Entry 2JDM (X-ray diffraction, 1.70 A resolution); this record covers chains A and B of the 4 polymer chains in the assembly.

== Chain A (and B) ==
Molecule: Fucose-binding lectin pa-iil
Organism: Pseudomonas aeruginosa
Notes: chain B of this document is another copy of the same molecule, construct and numbering; everything in this record applies to it too
Reference sequence: Q9HYN5 (Q9HYN5_PSEAE); residues 0-114 here correspond to UniProt positions 1-115 (UniProt number = residue number + 1)
Amino-acid sequence (115 residues; numbered 0 to 114; the number before each row is that of its first residue; numbering starts at 0):
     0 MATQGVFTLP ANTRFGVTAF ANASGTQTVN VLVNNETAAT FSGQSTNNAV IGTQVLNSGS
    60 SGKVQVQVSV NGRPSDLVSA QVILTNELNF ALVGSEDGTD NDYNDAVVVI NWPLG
Unresolved in the structure: 0
Differences from the reference sequence: engineered mutation A22 (Ser23 in Q9HYN5)
Metal / ion sites: Ca2+ site 1: N21, D101, N103, D104 (together with alpha-L-fucopyranose) (shared with G114(B) of chain B); Ca2+ site 2: E95, D99, D101, D104 (together with alpha-L-fucopyranose); Ca2+ site 3: G114 (together with methyl alpha-L-fucopyranoside) (shared with N21(B), D101(B), N103(B), D104(B) of chain B)
Ligand contacts: alpha-L-fucopyranose (FUC): N21, A22, S23, T45, E95, D96, G97, D99, D101, N103, D104
From the paper describing this entry:
  - binding site for methyl alpha-L-fucopyranoside: S23, T45, D99, G114

== Interface between chain A and chain B ==
Residue-residue contacts (54):
  G15(A) - N47(B)
  T17(A) - F19(B)
  F19(A) - T17(B)
  N21(A) - L113(B)
  N21(A) - G114(B)  hydrogen bond (side chain-backbone)
  T45(A) - R13(B)  hydrogen bond (backbone-side chain)
  T45(A) - G114(B)
  N46(A) - R13(B)  hydrogen bond
  N46(A) - V54(B)
  N47(A) - G15(B)
  N47(A) - N110(B)  hydrogen bond
  N47(A) - L113(B)
  V49(A) - T52(B)
  T52(A) - V49(B)
  V54(A) - N46(B)
  V77(A) - L83(B)  hydrophobic
  V77(A) - T84(B)
  S78(A) - L83(B)
  A79(A) - L83(B)  hydrophobic
  L83(A) - V77(B)  hydrophobic
  L83(A) - A79(B)  hydrophobic
  T84(A) - V77(B)
  T84(A) - Y102(B)
  E86(A) - N100(B)
  L87(A) - G93(B)
  L87(A) - Y102(B)
  L87(A) - N103(B)
  L87(A) - V106(B)  hydrophobic
  F89(A) - L91(B)  hydrophobic
  F89(A) - V106(B)  hydrophobic
  F89(A) - V108(B)  hydrophobic
  L91(A) - V81(B)  hydrophobic
  L91(A) - F89(B)  hydrophobic
  G93(A) - L87(B)
  N100(A) - E86(B)
  D101(A) - E86(B)
  D101(A) - L87(B)
  D101(A) - G114(B)
  Y102(A) - T84(B)
  Y102(A) - L87(B)
  N103(A) - L87(B)
  N103(A) - P112(B)  hydrogen bond (side chain-backbone)
  N103(A) - L113(B)
  N103(A) - G114(B)  hydrogen bond (side chain-backbone)
  V106(A) - F89(B)  hydrophobic
  N110(A) - N47(B)  hydrogen bond
  P112(A) - N103(B)  hydrogen bond (backbone-side chain)
  L113(A) - N21(B)
  L113(A) - N47(B)
  L113(A) - N103(B)  hydrogen bond (backbone-side chain)
  G114(A) - N21(B)  hydrogen bond (backbone-side chain)
  G114(A) - T45(B)  hydrogen bond (backbone-backbone)
  G114(A) - D101(B)
  G114(A) - N103(B)  hydrogen bond (backbone-side chain)
Also at the interface, not in a pair above, chain A (33 interface residues in all): A22, V81, V92, V108
Also at the interface, not in a pair above, chain B (34 interface residues in all): A22, S78, V92

== Summary ==
33 residues of chain A and 34 residues of chain B are in contact; the contacts include 12 hydrogen bonds.
Polar pairs include N21(A)-G114(B), T45(A)-R13(B) and N46(A)-R13(B). Chain A binds alpha-L-fucopyranose.
N21(A), D101(A), N103(A) and D104(A) form the Ca2+ site 1. From the paper: a binding site for methyl
alpha-L-fucopyranoside at S23(A), T45(A) and D99(A) among others.
Both chains are Fucose-binding lectin pa-iil (Pseudomonas aeruginosa). Entry 2JDM (Mutant (S22A) of
Pseudomonas aeruginosa lectin II (PA-IIL) complexed with methyl-a-L-fucopyranoside) was determined by X-ray
diffraction, deposited together with 2JDN, 2JDP, 2JDU and 2JDY.
